PDB entry 8DQZ | electron microscopy, 2.92 A resolution | chains A and E of the 10 polymer chains in the assembly

[Chain A]
Name: Replication factor C subunit 1
Source organism: Saccharomyces cerevisiae
UniProtKB: P38630 (RFC1_YEAST); residue numbers follow UniProt; this construct covers 1-861
Amino-acid sequence (918 residues; numbered 1 to 918; the number before each row is that of its first residue):
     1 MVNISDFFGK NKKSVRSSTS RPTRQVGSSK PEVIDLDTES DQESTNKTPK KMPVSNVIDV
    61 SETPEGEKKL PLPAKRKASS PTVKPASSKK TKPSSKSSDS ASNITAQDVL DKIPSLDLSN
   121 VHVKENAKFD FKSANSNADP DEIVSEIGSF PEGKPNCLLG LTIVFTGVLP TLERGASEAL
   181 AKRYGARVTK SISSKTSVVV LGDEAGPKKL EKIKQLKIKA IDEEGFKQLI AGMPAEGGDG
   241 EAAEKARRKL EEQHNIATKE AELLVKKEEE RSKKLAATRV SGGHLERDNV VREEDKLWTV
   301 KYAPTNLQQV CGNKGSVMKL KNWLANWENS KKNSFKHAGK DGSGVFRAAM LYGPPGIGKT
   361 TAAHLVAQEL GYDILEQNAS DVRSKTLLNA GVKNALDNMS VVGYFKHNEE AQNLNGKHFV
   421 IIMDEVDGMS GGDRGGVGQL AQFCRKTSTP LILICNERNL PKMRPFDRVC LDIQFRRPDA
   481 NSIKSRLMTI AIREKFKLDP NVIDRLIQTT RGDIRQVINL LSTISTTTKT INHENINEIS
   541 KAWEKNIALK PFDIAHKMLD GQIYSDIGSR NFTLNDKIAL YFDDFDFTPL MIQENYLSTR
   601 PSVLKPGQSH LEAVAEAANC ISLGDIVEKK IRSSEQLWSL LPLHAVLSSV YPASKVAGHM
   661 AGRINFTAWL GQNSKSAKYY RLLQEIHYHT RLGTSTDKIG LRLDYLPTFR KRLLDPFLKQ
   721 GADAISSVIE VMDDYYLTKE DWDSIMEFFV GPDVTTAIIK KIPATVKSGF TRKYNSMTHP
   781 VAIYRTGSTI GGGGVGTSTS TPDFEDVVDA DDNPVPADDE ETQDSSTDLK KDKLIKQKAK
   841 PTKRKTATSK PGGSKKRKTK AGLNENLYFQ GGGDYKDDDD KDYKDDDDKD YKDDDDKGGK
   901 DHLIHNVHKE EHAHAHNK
Disordered / not traced: 1-289, 408-412, 787-918
Differences from the reference sequence: expression tag (862-918)
Bound ions: Mg2+: Thr360 (together with ATP-gamma-S)
Residues lining bound ligands: ATP-gamma-S (AGS; phosphothiophosphoric acid-adenylate ester): Thr299, Tyr302, Ala303, Pro304, Gln309, Val310, Cys311, Pro355, Gly356, Ile357, Gly358, Lys359, Thr360, Thr361, Asn456, Arg486, Ile514, Arg515, Ile518
UniProt features mapped onto this chain:
  - motif (Nuclear localization signal): Lys830 to Leu834, Lys855 to Lys860
  - binding site (ATP): Thr299, Cys311, Gly353 to Thr361, Asn456
  - modified residue: Thr38 (Phosphothreonine), Ser40 (Phosphoserine), Thr63 (Phosphothreonine)
  - mutagenesis: Asp427 (D427H: In cs mutant CDC44-2; causes cell cycle arrest), Gly436 (G436R: In cs mutant CDC44-3/4; causes cell cycle arrest), Gly512 (G512A: In cs mutant CDC44-9; no effect), Asp513 (D513N: In cs mutants CDC44-1/5/8 and CDC44-9; causes cell cycle arrest)
Reported in the primary citation:
  - binding site for the 22-nt DNA strand: Thr386, Arg434
  - binding site for the 18-nt DNA strand: Phe582, Trp638

[Chain E]
Name: Replication factor C subunit 5
Source organism: Saccharomyces cerevisiae
UniProtKB: P38251 (RFC5_YEAST); residue numbers follow UniProt; this construct covers 1-354
Amino-acid sequence (354 residues; row label = number of the first residue in the row):
     1 MSLWVDKYRP KSLNALSHNE ELTNFLKSLS DQPRDLPHLL LYGPNGTGKK TRCMALLESI
    61 FGPGVYRLKI DVRQFVTASN RKLELNVVSS PYHLEITPSD MGNNDRIVIQ ELLKEVAQME
   121 QVDFQDSKDG LAHRYKCVII NEANSLTKDA QAALRRTMEK YSKNIRLIMV CDSMSPIIAP
   181 IKSRCLLIRC PAPSDSEIST ILSDVVTNER IQLETKDILK RIAQASNGNL RVSLLMLESM
   241 ALNNELALKS SSPIIKPDWI IVIHKLTRKI VKERSVNSLI ECRAVLYDLL AHCIPANIIL
   301 KELTFSLLDV ETLNTTNKSS IIEYSSVFDE RLSLGNKAIF HLEGFIAKVM CCLD
Residues lining bound ligands:
  - ATP-gamma-S (AGS; phosphothiophosphoric acid-adenylate ester): Arg155, Glu159, Pro180, Arg184
  - GDP (guanosine-5'-diphosphate): Val5, Asp6, Arg9, Pro10, Ala15, Leu16, Ser17, His18, Pro44, Asn45, Gly46, Thr47, Gly48, Lys49, Lys50, Thr51, Arg52, Ile201, Leu230, Arg231, Leu234
UniProt features mapped onto this chain:
  - binding site (ATP): Val5, Ser17, Gly43 to Thr51, Arg231
Reported in the primary citation:
  - binding site for the 18-nt DNA strand: Asn80

[Chain A / chain E interface]
Pairs across the interface (101):
  Leu590(A) with Lys337(E)
  Gln593(A) with Arg283(E), hydrogen bond (backbone-side chain); Phe340(E); Glu343(E), hydrogen bond
  Glu594(A) with Arg283(E)
  Tyr596(A) with Arg283(E); Glu343(E), hydrogen bond
  Leu597(A) with Val276(E); Ile280(E); Arg283(E); Glu343(E)
  His610(A) with Val276(E)
  Leu611(A) with Met350(E); Cys351(E), hydrogen bond (backbone-side chain)
  Glu612(A) with Cys351(E)
  Ala615(A) with Ala347(E), hydrophobic; Cys351(E), hydrophobic
  Ala618(A) with Gly344(E)
  Asn619(A) with Arg331(E), hydrogen bond; Lys348(E)
  Ile621(A) with Phe340(E), hydrophobic
  Ser622(A) with Arg331(E); Phe340(E); His341(E), hydrogen bond
  Leu623(A) with Arg331(E)
  Asp625(A) with Asn336(E); Lys337(E), hydrogen bond (side chain-backbone); Phe340(E); His341(E), salt bridge
  Ile626(A) with Arg331(E); Leu334(E)
  Glu628(A) with Lys337(E), salt bridge
  Lys629(A) with Gly335(E); Asn336(E)
  Trp669(A) with Lys337(E); Ile339(E)
  Gln672(A) with Tyr287(E); Ala291(E)
  Lys675(A) with Ala291(E)
  Ser676(A) with Leu290(E), hydrogen bond (side chain-backbone); Ala291(E)
  Tyr679(A) with Ala291(E); His292(E); Cys293(E), hydrogen bond (backbone-side chain)
  Tyr680(A) with Cys293(E)
  Leu683(A) with Cys293(E), hydrophobic
  Gln684(A) with Asp100(E), hydrogen bond
  Tyr688(A) with Ile70(E); Asn86(E), hydrogen bond (side chain-backbone); Asp100(E), hydrogen bond
  Arg691(A) with Val88(E); Glu95(E), salt bridge
  Leu692(A) with Leu68(E); Ile70(E), hydrophobic
  Gly693(A) with Asp6(E)
  Thr694(A) with Asp6(E)
  Ser695(A) with Asp6(E); Arg9(E); Lys50(E); Arg231(E)
  Asp697(A) with Glu142(E)
  Ile699(A) with Pro295(E), hydrophobic
  Arg702(A) with Asp258(E), salt bridge; His292(E), hydrogen bond (side chain-backbone); Cys293(E); Ile294(E)
  Leu703(A) with Trp259(E); Ile294(E), hydrophobic
  Asp704(A) with Arg231(E), salt bridge; Val232(E); Leu235(E)
  Tyr705(A) with Leu3(E), hydrophobic; Val5(E); Asp6(E), hydrogen bond; Arg231(E); Leu235(E)
  Thr708(A) with Leu235(E); Glu238(E); Ser239(E), hydrogen bond
  Phe709(A) with Leu3(E), hydrophobic
  Lys711(A) with Ser239(E); Asn243(E)
  Arg712(A) with Trp4(E); Glu238(E), salt bridge; Leu242(E)
  Asp715(A) with Asn243(E)
  Asp734(A) with Met1(E), hydrogen bond (side chain-backbone); Ser2(E)
  Tyr735(A) with Ser2(E); Leu3(E), hydrogen bond (side chain-backbone); Asp6(E), hydrogen bond
  Glu747(A) with His292(E)
  Phe748(A) with His292(E); Cys293(E), hydrophobic
  Phe749(A) with Asp258(E)
  Val750(A) with Asp258(E), hydrogen bond (backbone-side chain); His292(E)
  Gly751(A) with Val262(E)
  Asp753(A) with Asp258(E)
  Ile783(A) with Ile70(E)
  Arg785(A) with Val72(E)
Other interface residues (no listed pair), chain A (57 interface residues in all): Val614, Thr696, Pro752, Ala782
Other interface residues (no listed pair), chain E (62 interface residues in all): Thr51, Thr97, Ile255, Pro257, Ile261, Arg274, Ser275, Leu279, Asp288, Leu289, Ile298, Phe328

[In short]
57 residues of chain A face 62 of chain E across their interface; the contacts include 19 hydrogen bonds and 6
salt bridges. Among the polar pairs are Asp625(A)-His341(E), Glu628(A)-Lys337(E) and Arg691(A)-Glu95(E). From
the paper: a binding site for the 18-nt DNA strand at Phe582(A), Trp638(A) and Asn80(E); a binding site for
the 22-nt DNA strand at Thr386(A) and Arg434(A).
Chain A is Replication factor C subunit 1 and chain E is Replication factor C subunit 5, both from
Saccharomyces cerevisiae; the structure, Intermediate state of RFC:PCNA bound to a 3' ss/dsDNA junction, was
determined by electron microscopy together with 8DQW, 8DQX, 8DR0, 8DR1, 8DR3, 8DR4 and 3 further entries from
the same study.
